PDB entry 4FK2 | X-ray diffraction, 1.98 A resolution | chains A and P of the 3 polymer chains in the assembly

[Chain A]
Protein: DNA polymerase
Source organism: Enterobacteria phage RB69
Notes: EC 2.7.7.7
UniProtKB: Q38087 (DPOL_BPR69); residue numbers follow UniProt; this construct covers 1-903
Chain sequence (903 residues; row label = number of the first residue in the row):
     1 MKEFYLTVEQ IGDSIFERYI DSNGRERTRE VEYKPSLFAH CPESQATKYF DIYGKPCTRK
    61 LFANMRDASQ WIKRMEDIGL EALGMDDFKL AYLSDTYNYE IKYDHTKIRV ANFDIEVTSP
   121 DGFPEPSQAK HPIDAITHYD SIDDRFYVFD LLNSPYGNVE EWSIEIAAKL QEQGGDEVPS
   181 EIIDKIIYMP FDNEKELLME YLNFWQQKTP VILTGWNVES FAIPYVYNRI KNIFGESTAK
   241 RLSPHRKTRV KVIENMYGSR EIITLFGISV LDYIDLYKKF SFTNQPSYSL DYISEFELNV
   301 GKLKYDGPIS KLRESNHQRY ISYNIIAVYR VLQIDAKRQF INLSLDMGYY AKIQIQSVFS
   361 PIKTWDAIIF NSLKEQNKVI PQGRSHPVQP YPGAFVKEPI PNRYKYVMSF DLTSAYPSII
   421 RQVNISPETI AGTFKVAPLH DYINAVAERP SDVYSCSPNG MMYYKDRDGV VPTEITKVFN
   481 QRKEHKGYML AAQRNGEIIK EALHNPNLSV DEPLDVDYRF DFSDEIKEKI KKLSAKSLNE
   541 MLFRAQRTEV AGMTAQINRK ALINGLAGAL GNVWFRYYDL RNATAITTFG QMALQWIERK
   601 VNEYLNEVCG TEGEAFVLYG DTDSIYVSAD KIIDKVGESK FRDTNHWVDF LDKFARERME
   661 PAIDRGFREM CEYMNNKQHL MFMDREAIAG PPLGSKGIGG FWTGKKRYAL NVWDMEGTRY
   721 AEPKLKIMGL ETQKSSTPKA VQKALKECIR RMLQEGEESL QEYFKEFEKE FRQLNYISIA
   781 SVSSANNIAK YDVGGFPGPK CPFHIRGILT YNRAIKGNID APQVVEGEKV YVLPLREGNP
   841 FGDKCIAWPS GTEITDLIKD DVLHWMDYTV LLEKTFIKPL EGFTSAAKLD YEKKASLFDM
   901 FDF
Not modelled in the structure: 902-903
Construct notes: engineered mutation Ala222 (Asp in Q38087), Ala327 (Asp in Q38087), Ala415 (Leu in Q38087), Ala561 (Leu in Q38087), Gly565 (Ser in Q38087), Ala567 (Tyr in Q38087)
UniProt features mapped onto this chain:
  - region: Thr248 to Thr264 (Beta hairpin), Lys705 to Tyr708 (Binding of DNA in B-conformation), Leu897 to Phe903 (Interaction with the polymerase clamp)
  - binding site (Mg(2+)): Asp114, Glu116, Asp411, Leu412, Asp623
  - binding site (substrate): Ser414, Tyr416, Arg482, Lys560
  - site: Asp621 (Optimization of metal coordination by the polymerase active site), Lys706 (Optimization of metal coordination by the polymerase active site), Asp714 (Essential for viral replication)
  - mutagenesis: Asp621 (D621A: Drastic decrease in the efficiency of incorporation of dGMP), Lys706 (K706A: Almost complete loss of polymerase activity), Asp714 (D714A: Complete loss of viral replication)
Bound ions: Ca2+ site 1 near Glu116 (its only coordinating residue here); Ca2+ site 2: Asp411, Leu412, Asp623 (together with dTTP); Ca2+ site 3: Asn505, Asn507, Lys531; Ca2+ site 4: Asp623 (together with dTTP); Ca2+ site 5 near Glu716 (its only coordinating residue here)
Ligand contacts: dTTP (TTP): Asp411, Leu412, Thr413, Ser414, Ala415, Tyr416, Pro417, Arg482, Lys486, Lys560, Asn564, Thr622, Asp623
From the paper describing this entry:
  - binding site for DNA template: Phe359, Gly568

[Chain P]
Molecule: DNA primer
Sequence (13 nucleotides; each row starts with the number of its first residue):
   103 GCGGACTGCT TAC
Modified residues: DOC (2',3'-dideoxycytidine-5'-monophosphate) at position 115

[How chain A and chain P interact]
Pairs across the interface (27; chain A residue first):
  Asn284(A) with DT112(P), phosphate contact; DT113(P), hydrogen bond to the phosphate
  Asp621(A) with DOC_115(P), sugar contact
  Thr622(A) with DOC_115(P), sugar contact
  Tyr626(A) with DOC_115(P), phosphate contact
  Lys706(A) with DA114(P), hydrogen bond to the base
  Tyr708(A) with DOC_115(P), hydrogen bond to the phosphate
  Met728(A) with DA114(P), phosphate contact; DOC_115(P), phosphate contact
  Gly729(A) with DT113(P), phosphate contact; DA114(P), hydrogen bond to the phosphate
  Gln733(A) with DT113(P), sugar contact; DA114(P), phosphate contact
  Lys734(A) with DT113(P), sugar contact
  Ser735(A) with DT112(P), phosphate contact; DT113(P), hydrogen bond to the phosphate
  Ser783(A) with DC111(P), sugar contact; DT112(P), phosphate contact
  Ser784(A) with DC111(P), phosphate contact; DT112(P), hydrogen bond to the phosphate
  Asn786(A) with DC111(P), hydrogen bond to the phosphate
  Lys790(A) with DG110(P), salt bridge to the phosphate
  Tyr791(A) with DT109(P), hydrogen bond to the phosphate; DG110(P), hydrogen bond to the phosphate
  Pro802(A) with DG110(P), sugar contact
  His804(A) with DG110(P), phosphate contact; DC111(P), salt bridge to the phosphate
Also at the interface, not in a pair above, chain A (26 interface residues in all): Asp623, Lys726, Ile727, Ser736, Val782, Ala785, Asn787, Lys829

[In short]
26 residues of chain A face 7 of chain P across their interface, with 9 hydrogen bonds and 2 salt bridges.
Polar contacts include Lys706(A)-DA114(P), Asn284(A)-DT113(P) and Tyr708(A)-DOC_115(P). Chain A binds dTTP.
The paper reports a binding site for DNA template at Phe359(A) and Gly568(A).
Chain A is DNA polymerase (Enterobacteria phage RB69) and chain P is DNA primer; the structure, RB69 DNA
polymerase ternary complex with dTTP/dG, was determined by X-ray diffraction together with 4FJ5, 4FJ7, 4FJ8,
4FJ9, 4FJG, 4FJH and 9 further entries from the same study.
